2QZ2 - chain A; structure by X-ray diffraction, 2.80 A resolution.

Chain A:
Molecule: Endo-1,4-beta-xylanase I
Organism: Aspergillus niger
Notes: EC 3.2.1.8
Reference sequence: P55329 (XYN1_ASPNG); residues 1-184 here correspond to UniProt positions 28-211 (UniProt number = residue number + 27)
Sequence (184 residues; each row starts with the number of its first residue):
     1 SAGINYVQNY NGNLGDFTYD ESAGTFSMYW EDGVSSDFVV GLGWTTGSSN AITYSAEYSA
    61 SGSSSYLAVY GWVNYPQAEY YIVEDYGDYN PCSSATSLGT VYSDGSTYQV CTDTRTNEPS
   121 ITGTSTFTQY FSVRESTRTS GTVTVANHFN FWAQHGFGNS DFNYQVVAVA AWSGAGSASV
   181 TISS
Not modelled in the structure: 184
Sequence notes: engineered mutation Ala170 (Glu197 in P55329)
Curated features (UniProtKB/Swiss-Prot):
  - active site: Glu79 (Nucleophile)
Cystine bridges: Cys92-Cys111

Overview:
UniProt lists active-site residue Glu79.
Chain A is Endo-1,4-beta-xylanase I (Aspergillus niger); the structure, Crystal structure of a glycoside
hydrolase family 11 xylanase from Aspergillus niger in complex with xylopentaose, was determined by X-ray
diffraction.
